Entry 5ZBK (X-ray diffraction, 2.30 A resolution); this record covers chain A.

[Chain A]
Protein: Putative cytokinin riboside 5'-monophosphate phosphoribohydrolase
Organism: Pseudomonas aeruginosa (strain ATCC 15692 / DSM 22644 / CIP 104116 / JCM 14847 / LMG 12228 / 1C / PRS 101 / PAO1)
Notes: EC 3.2.2.-
UniProt: P48636 (LOGH_PSEAE); numbering as in UniProt (aligned over 1-195)
Sequence (203 residues; each row starts with the number of its first residue):
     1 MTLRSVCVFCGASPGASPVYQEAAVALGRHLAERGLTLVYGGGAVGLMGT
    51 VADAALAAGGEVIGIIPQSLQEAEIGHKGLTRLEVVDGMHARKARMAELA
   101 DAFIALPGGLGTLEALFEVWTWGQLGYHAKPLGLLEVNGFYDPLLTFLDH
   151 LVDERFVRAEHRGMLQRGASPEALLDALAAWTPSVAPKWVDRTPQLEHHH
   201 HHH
Disordered / not traced: 1, 184-203
Differences from the reference sequence: engineered mutation A115 (Glu in P48636); expression tag (196-203)
Residues lining bound ligands: adenosine monophosphate (AMP): C10, G11, A12, S13, M48, L70, E74, M89, R92, K93, G108, G109, L110, G111, T112, E114, E118, T121, W122, Q124, L125, F156

[Summary]
Chain A binds adenosine monophosphate.
Chain A is Putative cytokinin riboside 5'-monophosphate phosphoribohydrolase (Pseudomonas aeruginosa (strain
ATCC 15692 / DSM 22644 / CIP 104116 / JCM 14847 / LMG 12228 / 1C / PRS 101 / PAO1)); the structure, Crystal
structure of type-I LOG from Pseudomonas aeruginosa PAO1 in complex with AMP, was determined by X-ray
diffraction (same publication as 5ZBJ and 5ZBL).
